PDB entry 6QI9 | electron microscopy, 4.63 A resolution (low resolution: residue-level contacts below are approximate; hydrogen-bond / salt-bridge calls are withheld) | chains B and D of the 6 polymer chains in the assembly

== Chain B ==
Protein: RuvB-like 1
From: Homo sapiens
Notes: EC 3.6.4.12
UniProtKB: Q9Y265 (RUVB1_HUMAN); residues 1-456 here = UniProt positions 1-456
Amino-acid sequence (456 residues; each row starts with the number of its first residue):
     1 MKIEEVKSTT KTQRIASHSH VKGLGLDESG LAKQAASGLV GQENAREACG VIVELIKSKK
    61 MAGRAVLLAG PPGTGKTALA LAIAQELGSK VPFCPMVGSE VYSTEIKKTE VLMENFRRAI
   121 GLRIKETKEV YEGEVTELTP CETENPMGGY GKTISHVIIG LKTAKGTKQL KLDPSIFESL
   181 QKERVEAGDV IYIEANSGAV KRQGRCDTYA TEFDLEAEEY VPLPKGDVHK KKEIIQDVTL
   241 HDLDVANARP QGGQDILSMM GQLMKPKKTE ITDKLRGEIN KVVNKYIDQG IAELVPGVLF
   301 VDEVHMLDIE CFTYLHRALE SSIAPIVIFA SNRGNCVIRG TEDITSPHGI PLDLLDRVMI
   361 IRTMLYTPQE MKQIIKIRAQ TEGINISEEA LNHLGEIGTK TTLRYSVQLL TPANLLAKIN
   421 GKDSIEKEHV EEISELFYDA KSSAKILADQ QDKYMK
Disordered / not traced: 1, 123-238, 249-273, 453-456
Ligand contacts: ADP (adenosine-5'-diphosphate): Ser17, His18, His20, Gly38, Leu39, Val40, Gln42, Pro71, Pro72, Gly73, Thr74, Gly75, Lys76, Thr77, Ala78, Tyr366, Ile374, Leu403, Arg404
Curated features (UniProtKB/Swiss-Prot):
  - binding site (ATP): Gly70 to Thr77
  - modified residue: Lys453 (N6-acetyllysine)
  - cross-link (Glycyl lysine isopeptide (Lys-Gly)): Lys2 (interchain with G-Cter in SUMO2), Lys225 (interchain with G-Cter in SUMO1), Lys445 (interchain with G-Cter in SUMO2)
  - mutagenesis: Lys76 (K76M: No effect on interaction with NOPCHAP1), Asp302 (D302N: Abolishes ATPase activity; inhibition of MYC- and CTNNB1-mediated transformation), Glu303 (E303Q: Reduces ATPase activity. Decreases interaction with NOPCHAP1. No effect on formation of RUVBL1-RUVBL2 heteromeric complex)

== Chain D ==
Protein: RuvB-like 2
From: Homo sapiens
Notes: EC 3.6.4.12
UniProtKB: Q9Y230 (RUVB2_HUMAN); residue numbers follow UniProt; this construct covers 1-463
Amino-acid sequence (463 residues; each row starts with the number of its first residue):
     1 MATVTATTKV PEIRDVTRIE RIGAHSHIRG LGLDDALEPR QASQGMVGQL AARRAAGVVL
    61 EMIREGKIAG RAVLIAGQPG TGKTAIAMGM AQALGPDTPF TAIAGSEIFS LEMSKTEALT
   121 QAFRRSIGVR IKEETEIIEG EVVEIQIDRP ATGTGSKVGK LTLKTTEMET IYDLGTKMIE
   181 SLTKDKVQAG DVITIDKATG KISKLGRSFT RARDYDAMGS QTKFVQCPDG ELQKRKEVVH
   241 TVSLHEIDVI NSRTQGFLAL FSGDTGEIKS EVREQINAKV AEWREEGKAE IIPGVLFIDE
   301 VHMLDIESFS FLNRALESDM APVLIMATNR GITRIRGTSY QSPHGIPIDL LDRLLIVSTT
   361 PYSEKDTKQI LRIRCEEEDV EMSEDAYTVL TRIGLETSLR YAIQLITAAS LVCRKRKGTE
   421 VQVDDIKRVY SLFLDESRST QYMKEYQDAF LFNELKGETM DTS
Disordered / not traced: 1-50, 128-242, 250-269, 454-463
Curated features (UniProtKB/Swiss-Prot):
  - binding site (ATP): Gly77 to Thr84
  - modified residue: Ala2 (N-acetylalanine), Ser437 (Phosphoserine)
  - cross-link (Glycyl lysine isopeptide (Lys-Gly)): Lys9 (interchain with G-Cter in SUMO2), Lys444 (interchain with G-Cter in SUMO2), Lys456 (interchain with G-Cter in SUMO2)
  - mutagenesis: Lys83 (K83M: No effect on interaction with NOPCHAP1), Asp299 (D299N: Abolishes ATPase activity), Glu300 (E300Q: Reduces ATPase activity. Decreases interaction with NOPCHAP1. No effect on formation of RUVBL1-RUVBL2 heteromeric complex)
Reported in the primary citation:
  - binding site for ADP: His25, His27
  - conformationally variable residues (order/disorder transition): Met1 to Gln49

== How chain B and chain D interact ==
Pairs across the interface (48; chain B residue first):
  Lys11(B) - Glu317(D)
  Gln13(B) - Ala69(D)
  Gln13(B) - Gly70(D)
  Gln13(B) - Arg353(D)
  Val97(B) - Asp349(D)
  Glu100(B) - Arg314(D)
  Tyr102(B) - Glu307(D)
  Tyr102(B) - Ser310(D)
  Thr104(B) - Thr116(D)
  Thr104(B) - Glu307(D)
  Glu105(B) - Thr116(D)
  Glu105(B) - Phe311(D)
  Val111(B) - Arg314(D)
  Glu303(B) - Ile348(D)
  Glu303(B) - Asp349(D)
  Cys336(B) - Tyr340(D)
  Val337(B) - Tyr340(D)
  Arg339(B) - Ile306(D)
  Arg339(B) - Gly337(D)
  Arg339(B) - Thr338(D)
  Gln408(B) - Arg71(D)
  Gln408(B) - Asp352(D)
  Leu415(B) - Glu61(D)
  Leu415(B) - Met62(D)
  Leu436(B) - Ala51(D)
  Leu436(B) - Ala55(D)
  Phe437(B) - Ala55(D)
  Phe437(B) - Val58(D)
  Phe437(B) - Val59(D)
  Phe437(B) - Ile356(D)
  Tyr438(B) - Ile356(D)
  Tyr438(B) - Ser358(D)
  Asp439(B) - His344(D)
  Asp439(B) - Ile356(D)
  Ala440(B) - Pro343(D)
  Ala440(B) - Leu351(D)
  Ser443(B) - His344(D)
  Ala444(B) - Gly331(D)
  Ala444(B) - Pro343(D)
  Ala444(B) - His344(D)
  Leu447(B) - Asn329(D)
  Leu447(B) - Arg330(D)
  Leu447(B) - Gly331(D)
  Leu447(B) - His344(D)
  Gln450(B) - Gln78(D)
  Gln451(B) - Gln78(D)
  Gln451(B) - Asn329(D)
  Gln451(B) - Arg330(D)
Interface residues without a listed pair, chain B (31 interface residues in all): Arg14, Ser103, Glu114, Arg404, Tyr405, Thr411, Pro412
Interface residues without a listed pair, chain D (39 interface residues in all): Glu65, Lys67, Gly77, Thr328, Ile332, Leu354, Val357

== In short ==
31 residues of chain B and 39 residues of chain D are in contact. Chain B binds ADP. From UniProt: 8
ATP-binding residues and 3 mutagenesis sites on chain B; 8 ATP-binding residues and 3 mutagenesis sites on
chain D. From the paper: a binding site for ADP at His25(D) and His27(D); conformational variability at
Met1(D).
Here chain B is RuvB-like 1 and chain D is RuvB-like 2, both from Homo sapiens. Entry 6QI9 (Truncated human
R2TP complex, structure 4 (ADP-empty)) was determined by electron microscopy (same publication as 6QI8).
